3MUM - chains P and R; structure by X-ray diffraction, 2.90 A resolution.

Chain P:
Molecule: U1 small nuclear ribonucleoprotein A
Source organism: Homo sapiens
UniProt: P09012 (SNRPA_HUMAN); numbering as in UniProt (aligned over 1-98)
Amino-acid sequence (98 residues; row label = number of the first residue in the row):
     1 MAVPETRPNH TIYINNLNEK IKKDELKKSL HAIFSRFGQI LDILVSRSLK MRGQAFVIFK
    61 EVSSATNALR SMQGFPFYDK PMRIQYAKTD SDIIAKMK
Disordered / not traced: 1-6, 94-98
Construct notes: engineered mutation His31 (Tyr in P09012), Arg36 (Gln in P09012)
UniProt features mapped onto this chain:
  - modified residue: Ala2 (N-acetylalanine), Lys60 (N6-acetyllysine)
  - mutagenesis: Thr11 (T11V: Abolishes RNA binding), Tyr13 (Y13F: Substantially reduces RNA binding), Asn15 (N15V: Abolishes RNA binding), Asn16 (N16V: Substantially reduces RNA binding), Arg52 (R52Q: Abolishes RNA binding)

Chain R:
Molecule: G20A mutant c-di-GMP Riboswitch
Sequence (92 nucleotides; each row starts with the number of its first residue):
     8 XGUCACGCAC AGAGCAAACC AUUCGAAAGA GUGGGACGCA AAGCCUCCGG CCUAAACC
   660 AUUGCACUCC
    75 GGUAGGUAGC GGGGUUACCG AUGG
Modified positions: GTP (guanosine-5'-triphosphate) at position 8
Metal / ion sites: Mg2+ near A48 (its only coordinating residue here)
Residues lining bound ligands: c-di-GMP (C2E; 9,9'-[(2R,3R,3aS,5S,7aR,9R,10R,10aS,12S,14aR)-3,5,10,12-tetrahydroxy-5,12-dioxidooctahydro-2H,7H-difuro[3,2-d:3',2'-j][1,3,7,9,2,8]tetraoxadiphosphacyclododecine-2,9-diyl]bis(2-amino-1,9-dihydro-6H-purin-6-one)): G14, A16, C17, A18, G19, A20, G21, C46, A47, A48, A49, C92, C93
What the authors report for this chain:
  - binding site for c-di-GMP: A20

How chain P and chain R interact:
Pairs across the interface (31; chain P residue first):
  Tyr13(P) with G663(R), hydrogen bond to the base; C664(R), stacking on the base
  Asn15(P) with U662(R), base contact; G663(R), base contact
  Asn16(P) with U662(R), hydrogen bond to the base; G663(R), hydrogen bond to the base
  Glu19(P) with U661(R), hydrogen bond to the base; G663(R), hydrogen bond to the base
  Arg47(P) with A62(R), salt bridge to the phosphate
  Ser48(P) with G75(R), phosphate contact
  Leu49(P) with G75(R), hydrogen bond to the phosphate
  Lys50(P) with G663(R), hydrogen bond to the sugar; C669(R), base contact
  Met51(P) with A665(R), sugar contact
  Arg52(P) with G75(R), hydrogen bond to the base; A660(R), hydrogen bond to the base; U661(R), base contact; G663(R), hydrogen bond to the base
  Gly53(P) with G663(R), base contact
  Gln54(P) with G663(R), base contact; C664(R), sugar contact
  Phe56(P) with C664(R), sugar contact; A665(R), stacking on the base
  Lys80(P) with U662(R), hydrogen bond to the base
  Tyr86(P) with C664(R), hydrogen bond to the base
  Thr89(P) with A665(R), hydrogen bond to the base; C666(R), hydrogen bond to the base
  Asp90(P) with C666(R), base contact
  Ser91(P) with A665(R), base contact; C666(R), base contact
  Asp92(P) with C666(R), hydrogen bond to the base
Interface residues without a listed pair, chain P (23 interface residues in all): Leu17, Lys22, Ala87, Lys88
Interface residues without a listed pair, chain R (11 interface residues in all): A61

In short:
The interface between chain P and chain R involves 23 residues on one side and 11 on the other; the contacts
include 15 hydrogen bonds, 1 salt bridge and 2 aromatic stacking contacts. Polar contacts include
Tyr13(P)-G663(R), Asn16(P)-U662(R) and Asn16(P)-G663(R). Chain R binds c-di-GMP. From the paper: a binding
site for c-di-GMP at A20(R).
Here chain P is U1 small nuclear ribonucleoprotein A (Homo sapiens) and chain R is G20A mutant c-di-GMP
Riboswitch. Entry 3MUM (Crystal Structure of the G20A mutant c-di-GMP riboswith bound to c-di-GMP) was
determined by X-ray diffraction together with 3MUR, 3MUT, 3MUV and 3MXH from the same study.
